PDB entry 8J9V | electron microscopy, 2.71 A resolution | chains A and D of the 6 polymer chains in the assembly

== Chain A ==
Name: DNA topoisomerase 2
Source organism: African swine fever virus
Reference sequence: A0A0A1E3Q0 (A0A0A1E3Q0_ASF); residue numbers follow UniProt; this construct covers 1-1192
Sequence (1197 residues; numbered 1 to 1197; the number before each row is that of its first residue):
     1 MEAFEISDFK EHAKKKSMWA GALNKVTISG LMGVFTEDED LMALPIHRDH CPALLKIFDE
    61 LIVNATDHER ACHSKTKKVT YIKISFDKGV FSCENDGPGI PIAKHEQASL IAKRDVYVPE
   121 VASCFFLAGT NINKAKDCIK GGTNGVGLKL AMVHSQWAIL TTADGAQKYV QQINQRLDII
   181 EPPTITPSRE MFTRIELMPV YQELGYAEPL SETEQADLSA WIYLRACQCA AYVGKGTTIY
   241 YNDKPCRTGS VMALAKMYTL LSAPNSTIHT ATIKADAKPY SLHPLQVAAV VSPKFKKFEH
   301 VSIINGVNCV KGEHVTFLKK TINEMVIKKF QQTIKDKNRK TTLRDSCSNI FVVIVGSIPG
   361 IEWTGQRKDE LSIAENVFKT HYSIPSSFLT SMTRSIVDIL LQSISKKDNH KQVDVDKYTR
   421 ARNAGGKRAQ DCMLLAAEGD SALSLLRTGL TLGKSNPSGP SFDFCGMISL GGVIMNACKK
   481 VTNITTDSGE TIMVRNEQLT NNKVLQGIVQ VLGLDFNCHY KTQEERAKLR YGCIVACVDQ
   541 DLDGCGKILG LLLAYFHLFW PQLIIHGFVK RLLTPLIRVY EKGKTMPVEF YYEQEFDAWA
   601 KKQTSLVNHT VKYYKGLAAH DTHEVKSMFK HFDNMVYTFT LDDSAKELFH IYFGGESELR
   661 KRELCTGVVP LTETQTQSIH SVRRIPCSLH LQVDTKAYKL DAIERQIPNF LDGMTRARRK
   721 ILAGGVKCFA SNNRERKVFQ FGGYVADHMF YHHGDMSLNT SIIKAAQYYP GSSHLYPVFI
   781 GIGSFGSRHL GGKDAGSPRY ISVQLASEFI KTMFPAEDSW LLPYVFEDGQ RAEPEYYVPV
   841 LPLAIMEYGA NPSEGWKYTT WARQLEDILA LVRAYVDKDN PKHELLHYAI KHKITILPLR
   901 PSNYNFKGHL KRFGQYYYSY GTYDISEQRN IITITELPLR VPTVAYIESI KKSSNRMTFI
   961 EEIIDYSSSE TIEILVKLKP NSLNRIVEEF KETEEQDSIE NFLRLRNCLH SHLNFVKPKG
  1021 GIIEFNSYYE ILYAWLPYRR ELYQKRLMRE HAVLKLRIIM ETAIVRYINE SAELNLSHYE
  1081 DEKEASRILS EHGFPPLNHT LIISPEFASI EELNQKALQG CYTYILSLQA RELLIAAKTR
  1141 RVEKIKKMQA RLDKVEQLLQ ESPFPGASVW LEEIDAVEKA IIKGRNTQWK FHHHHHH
Unresolved in the structure: 1-414, 1193-1197
Construct notes: expression tag (1193-1197)
Metal / ion sites: Mg2+ near Asp-541 (its only coordinating residue here)
Ligand contacts: Etoposide (EVP; (5S,5aR,8aR,9R)-9-(4-hydroxy-3,5-dimethoxyphenyl)-8-oxo-5,5a,6,8,8a,9-hexahydrofuro[3',4':6,7]naphtho[2,3-d][1,3]dioxol -5-yl 4,6-O-[(1R)-ethylidene]-beta-D-glucopyranoside): Lys-417, Glu-438, Gly-439, Asp-440, Gly-471, Gly-472, Met-756, Thr-760
Reported in the primary citation:
  - conformationally variable residues (loop rearrangement, order/disorder transition): Val-481 to Met-493, Tyr-800, Pro-852
  - binding site for the 13-nt DNA strand: Lys-480
  - mutagenesis - C72A: decreased catalytic activity
  - catalytic residues: Tyr-800

== Chain D ==
Molecule: 17-nt DNA strand
Sequence (17 nucleotides; row label = number of the first residue in the row):
     1 GGCCGCCTAC ATACCTC

== Interface between chain A and chain D ==
Pairs across the interface - 39 pairs, chain A then chain D:
  Gly-471(A) with DG5(D), hydrogen bond to the base
  Val-473(A) with DG5(D), base contact; DC6(D), base contact
  Ile-474(A) with DC6(D), sugar contact; DC7(D), sugar contact
  Met-475(A) with DC6(D), phosphate contact; DC7(D), phosphate contact
  Asn-476(A) with DC7(D), hydrogen bond to the phosphate; DT8(D), hydrogen bond to the phosphate
  Lys-479(A) with DT8(D), salt bridge to the phosphate; DA9(D), salt bridge to the phosphate
  Gln-498(A) with DC6(D), hydrogen bond to the phosphate
  Asn-502(A) with DC6(D), hydrogen bond to the phosphate
  Lys-547(A) with DC7(D), sugar contact
  Leu-551(A) with DC7(D), sugar contact
  Ser-657(A) with DA9(D), hydrogen bond to the phosphate
  Arg-660(A) with DT8(D), phosphate contact; DA9(D), salt bridge to the phosphate
  Lys-661(A) with DC10(D), salt bridge to the phosphate
  Lys-699(A) with DT8(D), salt bridge to the phosphate
  Gln-706(A) with DT8(D), base contact
  Ser-797(A) with DG2(D), phosphate contact
  Tyr-800(A) with DG1(D), sugar contact
  Pro-852(A) with DT8(D), base contact; DA9(D), base contact
  Glu-854(A) with DT8(D), sugar contact
  Gly-855(A) with DT8(D), hydrogen bond to the phosphate; DA9(D), hydrogen bond to the phosphate; DC10(D), phosphate contact
  Trp-856(A) with DA9(D), sugar contact
  Lys-857(A) with DA9(D), hydrogen bond to the base; DC10(D), sugar contact
  Ser-953(A) with DC14(D), phosphate contact
  Arg-956(A) with DC14(D), salt bridge to the phosphate
  Arg-1004(A) with DA13(D), hydrogen bond to the phosphate; DC14(D), salt bridge to the phosphate
  His-1010(A) with DA11(D), phosphate contact; DT12(D), salt bridge to the phosphate
  His-1012(A) with DC10(D), sugar contact
Also at the interface, not in a pair above, chain A (35 interface residues in all): Gly-472, Lys-480, Tyr-652, Phe-653, Arg-799, Ser-853, Ser-954, Cys-1008
Also at the interface, not in a pair above, chain D (13 interface residues in all): DC15

== Summary ==
35 residues of chain A and 13 residues of chain D are in contact; the contacts include 10 hydrogen bonds and 8
salt bridges. Polar contacts include Gly-471(A)/DG5(D), Lys-857(A)/DA9(D) and Asn-476(A)/DC7(D). Bound to
chain A: Etoposide. From the paper: the catalytic residue Tyr-800(A); C72A of chain A reduces catalytic
activity.
Here chain A is DNA topoisomerase 2 (African swine fever virus) and chain D is a 17-nt DNA strand. Entry 8J9V
(Cryo-EM structure of the African swine fever virus topoisomerase 2 complexed with Cut02aDNA and etoposide
(EDI-1)) was determined by electron microscopy together with 8J9W and 8J9X from the same study.
